PDB entry 4QGF | X-ray diffraction, 1.83 A resolution | chains A and B

[Chain A (and B)]
Name: Thymidylate kinase
From: Staphylococcus aureus subsp. aureus
Notes: EC 2.7.4.9; fragment: tmk; chain B of this document is another copy of the same molecule, construct and numbering; everything in this record applies to it too
UniProt: Q6GJI9 (KTHY_STAAR); residues 1-205 here = UniProt positions 1-205
Chain sequence (205 residues; each row starts with the number of its first residue):
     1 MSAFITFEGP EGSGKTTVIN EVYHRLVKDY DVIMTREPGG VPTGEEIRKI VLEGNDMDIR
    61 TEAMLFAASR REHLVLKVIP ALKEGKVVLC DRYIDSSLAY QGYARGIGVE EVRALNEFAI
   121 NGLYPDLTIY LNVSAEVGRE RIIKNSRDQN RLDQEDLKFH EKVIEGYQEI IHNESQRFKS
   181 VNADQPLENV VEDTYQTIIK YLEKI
Disordered / not traced: 1, 145-152 (chain B: 1, 143-152)
Residues lining bound ligands: 32B (2-(3-chlorophenoxy)-3-methoxy-4-{(1R)-1-[(3S)-3-(5-methyl-2,4-dioxo-3,4-dihydropyrimidin-1(2H)-yl)piperidin-1-yl]propyl}benzoic acid): Glu-11, Glu-37, Pro-38, Ile-47, Arg-48, Val-51, Leu-52, Leu-65, Phe-66, Ser-69, Arg-70, Arg-92, Ser-96, Ser-97, Tyr-100, Gln-101

[Chain A / chain B interface]
Residue-residue contacts - 39 pairs, chain A then chain B:
  Thr-43(A) / Ile-50(B)
  Thr-43(A) / Met-57(B)
  Glu-46(A) / Ile-50(B)
  Ile-50(A) / Glu-46(B)
  Ile-50(A) / Ile-50(B)  hydrophobic
  Asp-58(A) / Arg-71(B)  salt bridge
  Arg-60(A) / Arg-71(B)
  Arg-60(A) / Phe-118(B)  hydrogen bond (side chain-backbone)
  Arg-60(A) / Asn-121(B)  hydrogen bond
  Thr-61(A) / Arg-71(B)
  Thr-61(A) / Glu-72(B)  hydrogen bond
  Ala-63(A) / Phe-118(B)  hydrophobic
  Met-64(A) / Ala-67(B)
  Met-64(A) / Ala-68(B)  hydrophobic
  Met-64(A) / Arg-71(B)
  Met-64(A) / Phe-118(B)  hydrophobic
  Met-64(A) / Ala-119(B)  hydrophobic
  Ala-67(A) / Met-64(B)
  Ala-68(A) / Met-64(B)  hydrophobic
  Ala-68(A) / Leu-65(B)  hydrophobic
  Arg-71(A) / Asp-58(B)  salt bridge
  Arg-71(A) / Arg-60(B)
  Arg-71(A) / Thr-61(B)
  Arg-71(A) / Met-64(B)
  Glu-72(A) / Asp-58(B)
  Glu-72(A) / Thr-61(B)  hydrogen bond
  Ile-107(A) / Phe-118(B)  hydrophobic
  Glu-111(A) / Phe-118(B)
  Leu-115(A) / Leu-115(B)  hydrophobic
  Leu-115(A) / Phe-118(B)  hydrophobic
  Phe-118(A) / Arg-60(B)  hydrogen bond (backbone-side chain)
  Phe-118(A) / Ala-63(B)  hydrophobic
  Phe-118(A) / Met-64(B)  hydrophobic
  Phe-118(A) / Ile-107(B)  hydrophobic
  Phe-118(A) / Glu-111(B)
  Phe-118(A) / Val-112(B)
  Phe-118(A) / Leu-115(B)  hydrophobic
  Ala-119(A) / Met-64(B)  hydrophobic
  Asn-121(A) / Arg-60(B)  hydrogen bond
Also at the interface, not in a pair above, chain A (23 interface residues in all): Ile-47, Met-57, Leu-65, Val-75, Val-112
Also at the interface, not in a pair above, chain B (24 interface residues in all): Thr-43, Ile-47, Val-75, Glu-117

[In short]
23 residues of chain A face 24 of chain B across their interface; the contacts include 6 hydrogen bonds and 2
salt bridges. Polar contacts include Asp-58(A)/Arg-71(B), Arg-60(A)/Phe-118(B) and Arg-60(A)/Asn-121(B). Bound
to chain A: compound 32B.
Chain A and chain B are both Thymidylate kinase (Staphylococcus aureus subsp. aureus); the structure, S.aureus
TMK in complex with the potent inhibitor compound 38,
2-(3-CHLOROPHENOXY)-3-METHOXY-4-{(1R)-1-[(3S)-3-(5-METHYL-2,4-DIOXO-3,4-DIHYDROPYRIMIDIN-1(2H)-YL)PIPERIDIN-1-YL]PROPYL}BENZOIC
ACID, was determined by X-ray diffraction (same publication as 4QG7, 4QGA, 4QGG and 4QGH).
